Entry 6L1M (X-ray diffraction, 1.70 A resolution); this record covers chain A.

== Chain A ==
Molecule: StAR-related lipid transfer protein 4
From: Homo sapiens
UniProtKB: Q96DR4 (STAR4_HUMAN); aligned to UniProt positions 2-205 over residues 2-205
Sequence (208 residues; numbered -4 to 205; 2 numbers in that range are skipped by the numbering (no residue carries them; nothing is unmodelled there); the number before each row is that of its first residue; numbers below 1 keep their minus sign (Gly-4 is residue -4)):
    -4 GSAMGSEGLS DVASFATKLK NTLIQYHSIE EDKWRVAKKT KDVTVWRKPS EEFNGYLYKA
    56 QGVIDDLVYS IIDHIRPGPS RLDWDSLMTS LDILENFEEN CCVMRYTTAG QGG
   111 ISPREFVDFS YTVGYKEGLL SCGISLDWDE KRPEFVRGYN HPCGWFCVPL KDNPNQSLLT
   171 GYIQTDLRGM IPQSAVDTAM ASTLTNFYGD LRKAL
Not modelled in the structure: -4 to 3
Sequence notes: expression tag (-4 to 1); engineered mutation Ser75 (Cys in Q96DR4)
What the authors report for this chain:
  - contacts within the chain: Ser112-Arg114 (hydrogen bond), Gln106-Thr193 (hydrogen bond)

== Summary ==
The paper reports contacts within the chain involving Ser112, Arg114 and Thr193 among others.
Chain A is StAR-related lipid transfer protein 4 (Homo sapiens); the structure, Structure of human
StAR-related lipid transfer protein 4 mutant - LWNI107-110GG, was determined by X-ray diffraction together
with 6L1D from the same study.
